Entry 5COH (X-ray diffraction, 1.80 A resolution); this record covers chain A.

== Chain A ==
Protein: FrnE protein
Organism: Deinococcus radiodurans (strain ATCC 13939 / DSM 20539 / JCM 16871 / LMG 4051 / NBRC 15346 / NCIMB 9279 / R1 / VKM B-1422)
UniProtKB: Q9RWK7 (Q9RWK7_DEIRA); residue numbers follow UniProt; this construct covers 1-252
Amino-acid sequence (260 residues; numbered 1 to 260; the number before each row is that of its first residue):
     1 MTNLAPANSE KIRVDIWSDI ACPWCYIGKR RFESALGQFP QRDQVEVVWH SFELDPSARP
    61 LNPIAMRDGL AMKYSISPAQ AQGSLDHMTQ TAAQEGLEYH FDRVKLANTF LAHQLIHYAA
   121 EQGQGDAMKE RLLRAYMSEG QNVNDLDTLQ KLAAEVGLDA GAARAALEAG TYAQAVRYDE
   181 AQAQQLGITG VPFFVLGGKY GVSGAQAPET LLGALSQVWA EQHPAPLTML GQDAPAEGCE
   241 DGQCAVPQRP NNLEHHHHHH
Not modelled in the structure: 1-8, 240-260
Differences from the reference sequence: expression tag (253-260)
Disulfide bonds: Cys22-Cys25

== Summary ==
Chain A is FrnE protein (Deinococcus radiodurans (strain ATCC 13939 / DSM 20539 / JCM 16871 / LMG 4051 / NBRC
15346 / NCIMB 9279 / R1 / VKM B-1422)); the structure, Crystal structure of a novel disulfide oxidoreductase
from Deinococcus radiodurans crystallized in presence of beta-mercaptoethanol, was determined by X-ray
diffraction together with 5E59, 5CNW and 5CO3 from the same study.
